3Q4O - chain A; structure by X-ray diffraction, 1.34 A resolution.

[Chain A]
Protein: Uncharacterized protein MJ0754
From: Methanocaldococcus jannaschii
Notes: fragment: residues 11-185(deletion 1-10); engineered mutation(s): deletion 1-10
UniProt: Q58164 (Y754_METJA); residues 11-185 here = UniProt positions 11-185
Sequence (196 residues; numbered -10 to 185; the number before each row is that of its first residue; numbers below 1 keep their minus sign (Met-10 is residue -10)):
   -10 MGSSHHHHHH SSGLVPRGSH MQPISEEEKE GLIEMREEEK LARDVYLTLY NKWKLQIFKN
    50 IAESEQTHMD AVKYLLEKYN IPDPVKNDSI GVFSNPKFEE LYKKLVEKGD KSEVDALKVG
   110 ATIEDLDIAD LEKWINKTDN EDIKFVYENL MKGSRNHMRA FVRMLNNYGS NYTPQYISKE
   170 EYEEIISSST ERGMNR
Disordered / not traced: -10 to 11, 181-185
Construct notes: expression tag (-10 to 10)
Metal / ion sites: Mg2+: Glu28, Glu54
Ligand contacts: B3P (2-[3-(2-hydroxy-1,1-dihydroxymethyl-ethylamino)-propylamino]-2-hydroxymethyl-propane-1,3-diol): Gln55, Asp59, Lys62, Tyr63, Glu66

[Overview]
Chain A binds compound B3P. Glu28 and Glu54 coordinate Mg2+.
Chain A is Uncharacterized protein MJ0754 (Methanocaldococcus jannaschii); the structure, Crystal Structure of
a deletion mutant(11-185) of hypothetical protein MJ0754, was determined by X-ray diffraction, deposited
together with 3Q4N, 3Q4Q and 3Q4R.
